Entry 7C8Z (X-ray diffraction, 2.60 A resolution); this record covers chains C and E of the 6 polymer chains in the assembly.

[Chain C (and E)]
Name: Salicylate 5-hydroxylase, large oxygenase component
From: Ralstonia sp
Notes: EC 1.14.13.172; chain E of this document is another copy of the same molecule, construct and numbering; everything in this record applies to it too
Reference sequence: O52379 (NAGG_RALSP); numbering as in UniProt (aligned over 1-423)
Sequence (442 residues; numbered -18 to 423; the number before each row is that of its first residue; numbers below 1 keep their minus sign (Met-18 is residue -18)):
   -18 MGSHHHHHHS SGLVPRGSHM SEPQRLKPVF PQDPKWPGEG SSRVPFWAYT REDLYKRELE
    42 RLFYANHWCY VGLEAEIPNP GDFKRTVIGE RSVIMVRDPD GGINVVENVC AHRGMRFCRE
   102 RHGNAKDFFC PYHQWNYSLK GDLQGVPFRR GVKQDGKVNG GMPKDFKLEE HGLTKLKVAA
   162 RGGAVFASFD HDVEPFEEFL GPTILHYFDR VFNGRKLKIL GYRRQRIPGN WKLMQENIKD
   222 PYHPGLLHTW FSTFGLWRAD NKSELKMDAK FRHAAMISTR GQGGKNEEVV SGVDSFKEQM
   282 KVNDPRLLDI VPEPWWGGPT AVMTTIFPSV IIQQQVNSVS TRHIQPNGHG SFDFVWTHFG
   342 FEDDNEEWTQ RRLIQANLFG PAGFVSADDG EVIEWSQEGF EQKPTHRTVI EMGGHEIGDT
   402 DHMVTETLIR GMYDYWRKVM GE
Disordered / not traced: -18 to 8, 233-242, 261-282
Differences from the reference sequence: initiating methionine (-18); expression tag (-17 to 0)
Metal / ion sites: 2Fe-2S cluster Fe: Cys91, Cys111, His114; Fe ion: His224, His229, Asp370
Ligand contacts: 2Fe-2S cluster (FES): Cys91, His93, Arg94, Met96, Cys111, Tyr113, His114, Gln115, Trp116
UniProt features mapped onto this chain:
  - binding site ([2Fe-2S] cluster): Cys91, His93, Cys111, His114
  - binding site (Fe cation): His224, His229, Asp370
From the paper describing this entry:
  - binding site for Fe ion: Asn218
  - mutagenesis - R323A: abolished expression
  - mutagenesis - S367A: decreased catalytic activity
  - mutagenesis - N218A (40.4 x 10-3 s-1), Q316A (52.9 x 10-3 s-1): unchanged catalytic activity on salicylate
  - catalytic residues: His224, His229, Asp370

[How chain C and chain E interact]
Residue-residue contacts - 70 pairs, chain C then chain E:
  Pro9(C) - Glu41(E)
  Val10(C) - Glu41(E)  hydrogen bond (backbone-side chain)
  Val10(C) - Tyr45(E)  hydrophobic
  Val10(C) - Arg72(E)
  Phe11(C) - Lys37(E)
  Phe11(C) - Glu41(E)  hydrogen bond (backbone-side chain)
  Arg24(C) - His152(E)
  Phe27(C) - Gly95(E)
  Glu217(C) - Arg94(E)
  Asn218(C) - Tyr113(E)  hydrogen bond
  Asp221(C) - Arg94(E)  salt bridge
  Asp221(C) - Tyr113(E)
  Asp221(C) - His114(E)  salt bridge
  Tyr223(C) - His93(E)  hydrogen bond
  Tyr223(C) - His114(E)
  Tyr223(C) - Phe129(E)  hydrophobic
  His224(C) - Tyr113(E)
  His224(C) - His114(E)
  Leu227(C) - Pro112(E)
  Leu227(C) - His114(E)
  Leu227(C) - Gln115(E)  hydrogen bond (backbone-side chain)
  Leu227(C) - Phe129(E)  hydrophobic
  Leu228(C) - Pro112(E)
  Leu228(C) - Tyr113(E)
  Val373(C) - Met96(E)
  Val373(C) - Tyr113(E)  hydrophobic
  Trp376(C) - Met96(E)  hydrophobic
  Trp376(C) - Arg97(E)  hydrogen bond (backbone-backbone)
  Trp376(C) - Arg100(E)
  Ser377(C) - Gly95(E)
  Ser377(C) - Met96(E)
  Glu379(C) - Arg97(E)  salt bridge
  Glu379(C) - Arg100(E)  salt bridge
  Gly380(C) - Gly95(E)
  Phe381(C) - Arg94(E)
  Gln383(C) - Glu71(E)
  Gln383(C) - Arg72(E)
  Gln383(C) - Ser73(E)  hydrogen bond (side chain-backbone)
  Gln383(C) - Glu88(E)  hydrogen bond
  Gln383(C) - Val90(E)
  Gln383(C) - Arg97(E)  hydrogen bond
  Lys384(C) - Glu88(E)  salt bridge
  Lys384(C) - Thr155(E)  hydrogen bond
  Arg388(C) - His152(E)  hydrogen bond
  Thr389(C) - His93(E)
  Thr389(C) - Arg94(E)
  Val390(C) - Ala92(E)
  Val390(C) - His93(E)  hydrogen bond (backbone-backbone)
  Val390(C) - His152(E)
  Ile391(C) - Arg94(E)
  Glu392(C) - Gly142(E)
  Glu392(C) - Met143(E)
  Glu392(C) - Pro144(E)
  Glu392(C) - Phe147(E)
  Met393(C) - Pro128(E)
  Met393(C) - Phe129(E)
  Met393(C) - Gly142(E)  hydrogen bond (side chain-backbone)
  Met393(C) - Met143(E)  hydrophobic
  Gly394(C) - Gly141(E)
  Gly394(C) - Gly142(E)  hydrogen bond (backbone-backbone)
  Gly395(C) - Gly142(E)
  His396(C) - Pro144(E)
  His403(C) - Asn140(E)
  His403(C) - Gly141(E)
  Val405(C) - Phe129(E)  hydrophobic
  Val405(C) - Asn140(E)
  Val405(C) - Gly141(E)
  Glu407(C) - His93(E)  salt bridge
  Glu407(C) - Arg94(E)  salt bridge
  Ile410(C) - Arg94(E)
Interface residues without a listed pair, chain E (33 interface residues in all): Leu40, Asn89, Arg130, Val133

[Summary]
Chain C and chain E each contribute 33 residues to their interface, with 14 hydrogen bonds and 7 salt bridges.
Polar pairs include Asp221(C)-Arg94(E), Asp221(C)-His114(E) and Glu379(C)-Arg97(E). Ligands of chain C: 2Fe-2S
cluster. The paper reports catalytic residues His224(C), His229(C) and Asp370(C); R323A of chain C abolishes
expression; 4 substitutions were tested in all.
Both chains are Salicylate 5-hydroxylase, large oxygenase component (Ralstonia sp). Entry 7C8Z (Crystal
structure of salicylate 5-hydroxylase NagGH (a Rieske non-heme iron-dependent monooxgenase)) was determined by
X-ray diffraction.
